PDB entry 8FMH | X-ray diffraction, 1.87 A resolution | chains B and C of the 4 polymer chains in the assembly

Chain B (and C):
Protein: SAVED domain-containing protein
Organism: Pseudomonas syringae
Notes: chain C of this document is another copy of the same molecule, construct and numbering; everything in this record applies to it too
Reference sequence: A0A2P0QGK5 (A0A2P0QGK5_PSESF); residues 1-388 here correspond to UniProt positions 10-397 (UniProt number = residue number + 9)
Amino-acid sequence (388 residues; numbered 1 to 388; the number before each row is that of its first residue):
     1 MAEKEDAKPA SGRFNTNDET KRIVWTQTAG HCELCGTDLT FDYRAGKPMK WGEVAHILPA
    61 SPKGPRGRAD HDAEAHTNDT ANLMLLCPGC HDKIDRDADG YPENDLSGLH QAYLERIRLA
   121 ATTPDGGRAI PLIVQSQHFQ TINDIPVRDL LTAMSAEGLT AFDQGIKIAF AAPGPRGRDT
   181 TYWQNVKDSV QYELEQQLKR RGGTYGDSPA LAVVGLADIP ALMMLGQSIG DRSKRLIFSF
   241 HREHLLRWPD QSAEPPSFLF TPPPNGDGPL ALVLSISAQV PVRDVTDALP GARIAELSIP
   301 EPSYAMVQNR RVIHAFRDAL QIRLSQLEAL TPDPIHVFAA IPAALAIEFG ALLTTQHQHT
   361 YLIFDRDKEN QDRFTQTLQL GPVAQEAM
Not modelled in the structure: 1-14, 63-79, 384-388 (chain C: 1-16, 383-388)
Bound ions: Zn2+: C32, C35, C87, C90; Mg2+: D95, D97, D99, Y101, E103
Small-molecule neighbours:
  - 3'2'-cGAMP (4UR), molecule 1: F139, L216, A217, D218, I219, L222, F240, R242, S277, A278, Q279, V280, P281, Y304, A339, A340, I341, P342, A343, R366, F374
  - 3'2'-cGAMP (4UR), molecule 2: D231, R232, E328, T355, Q356, H357

How chain B and chain C interact:
Pairs across the interface - 26 pairs, chain B then chain C:
  R148(B) - A45(C)  hydrogen bond (side chain-backbone)
  R148(B) - K47(C)
  L151(B) - Y43(C)
  L151(B) - R44(C)
  L151(B) - A45(C)
  L151(B) - G46(C)
  T152(B) - A45(C)
  S155(B) - R44(C)  hydrogen bond
  T160(B) - R44(C)
  A161(B) - Y43(C)
  A161(B) - R44(C)
  F162(B) - Y43(C)
  D163(B) - Y43(C)
  Q164(B) - Y43(C)
  D188(B) - R200(C)
  Y192(B) - D163(C)  hydrogen bond
  Y192(B) - R200(C)
  Y192(B) - R201(C)
  Y192(B) - T204(C)
  E195(B) - R200(C)  salt bridge
  Q196(B) - D163(C)
  Q196(B) - Q164(C)
  Q196(B) - G165(C)  hydrogen bond (side chain-backbone)
  Q196(B) - R201(C)  hydrogen bond
  K199(B) - Q164(C)
  K199(B) - G165(C)  hydrogen bond (side chain-backbone)
Other interface residues (no listed pair), chain B (18 interface residues in all): G158, N185, Q191, R200
Other interface residues (no listed pair), chain C (17 interface residues in all): F41, F162, I166, K167, K199, Y205

Summary:
The interface between chain B and chain C involves 18 residues on one side and 17 on the other, with 6
hydrogen bonds and 1 salt bridge. Polar contacts include E195(B)-R200(C), R148(B)-A45(C) and S155(B)-R44(C).
Chain B binds 3'2'-cGAMP.
Both chains are SAVED domain-containing protein (Pseudomonas syringae). Entry 8FMH (Structure of CBASS Cap5
from Pseudomonas syringae as an activated tetramer with the cyclic dinucleotide 3'2'-c-dGAMP ...) was
determined by X-ray diffraction together with 8FM1, 8FMF and 8FMG from the same study.
